PDB entry 7DCO | electron microscopy, 2.50 A resolution | chains A and F of the 56 polymer chains in the assembly

== Chain A ==
Protein: PRP8 isoform 1
Organism: Saccharomyces cerevisiae
Reference sequence: A0A6A5PW68 (A0A6A5PW68_YEASX); residue numbers follow UniProt; this construct covers 1-2413
Amino-acid sequence (2413 residues; each row starts with the number of its first residue):
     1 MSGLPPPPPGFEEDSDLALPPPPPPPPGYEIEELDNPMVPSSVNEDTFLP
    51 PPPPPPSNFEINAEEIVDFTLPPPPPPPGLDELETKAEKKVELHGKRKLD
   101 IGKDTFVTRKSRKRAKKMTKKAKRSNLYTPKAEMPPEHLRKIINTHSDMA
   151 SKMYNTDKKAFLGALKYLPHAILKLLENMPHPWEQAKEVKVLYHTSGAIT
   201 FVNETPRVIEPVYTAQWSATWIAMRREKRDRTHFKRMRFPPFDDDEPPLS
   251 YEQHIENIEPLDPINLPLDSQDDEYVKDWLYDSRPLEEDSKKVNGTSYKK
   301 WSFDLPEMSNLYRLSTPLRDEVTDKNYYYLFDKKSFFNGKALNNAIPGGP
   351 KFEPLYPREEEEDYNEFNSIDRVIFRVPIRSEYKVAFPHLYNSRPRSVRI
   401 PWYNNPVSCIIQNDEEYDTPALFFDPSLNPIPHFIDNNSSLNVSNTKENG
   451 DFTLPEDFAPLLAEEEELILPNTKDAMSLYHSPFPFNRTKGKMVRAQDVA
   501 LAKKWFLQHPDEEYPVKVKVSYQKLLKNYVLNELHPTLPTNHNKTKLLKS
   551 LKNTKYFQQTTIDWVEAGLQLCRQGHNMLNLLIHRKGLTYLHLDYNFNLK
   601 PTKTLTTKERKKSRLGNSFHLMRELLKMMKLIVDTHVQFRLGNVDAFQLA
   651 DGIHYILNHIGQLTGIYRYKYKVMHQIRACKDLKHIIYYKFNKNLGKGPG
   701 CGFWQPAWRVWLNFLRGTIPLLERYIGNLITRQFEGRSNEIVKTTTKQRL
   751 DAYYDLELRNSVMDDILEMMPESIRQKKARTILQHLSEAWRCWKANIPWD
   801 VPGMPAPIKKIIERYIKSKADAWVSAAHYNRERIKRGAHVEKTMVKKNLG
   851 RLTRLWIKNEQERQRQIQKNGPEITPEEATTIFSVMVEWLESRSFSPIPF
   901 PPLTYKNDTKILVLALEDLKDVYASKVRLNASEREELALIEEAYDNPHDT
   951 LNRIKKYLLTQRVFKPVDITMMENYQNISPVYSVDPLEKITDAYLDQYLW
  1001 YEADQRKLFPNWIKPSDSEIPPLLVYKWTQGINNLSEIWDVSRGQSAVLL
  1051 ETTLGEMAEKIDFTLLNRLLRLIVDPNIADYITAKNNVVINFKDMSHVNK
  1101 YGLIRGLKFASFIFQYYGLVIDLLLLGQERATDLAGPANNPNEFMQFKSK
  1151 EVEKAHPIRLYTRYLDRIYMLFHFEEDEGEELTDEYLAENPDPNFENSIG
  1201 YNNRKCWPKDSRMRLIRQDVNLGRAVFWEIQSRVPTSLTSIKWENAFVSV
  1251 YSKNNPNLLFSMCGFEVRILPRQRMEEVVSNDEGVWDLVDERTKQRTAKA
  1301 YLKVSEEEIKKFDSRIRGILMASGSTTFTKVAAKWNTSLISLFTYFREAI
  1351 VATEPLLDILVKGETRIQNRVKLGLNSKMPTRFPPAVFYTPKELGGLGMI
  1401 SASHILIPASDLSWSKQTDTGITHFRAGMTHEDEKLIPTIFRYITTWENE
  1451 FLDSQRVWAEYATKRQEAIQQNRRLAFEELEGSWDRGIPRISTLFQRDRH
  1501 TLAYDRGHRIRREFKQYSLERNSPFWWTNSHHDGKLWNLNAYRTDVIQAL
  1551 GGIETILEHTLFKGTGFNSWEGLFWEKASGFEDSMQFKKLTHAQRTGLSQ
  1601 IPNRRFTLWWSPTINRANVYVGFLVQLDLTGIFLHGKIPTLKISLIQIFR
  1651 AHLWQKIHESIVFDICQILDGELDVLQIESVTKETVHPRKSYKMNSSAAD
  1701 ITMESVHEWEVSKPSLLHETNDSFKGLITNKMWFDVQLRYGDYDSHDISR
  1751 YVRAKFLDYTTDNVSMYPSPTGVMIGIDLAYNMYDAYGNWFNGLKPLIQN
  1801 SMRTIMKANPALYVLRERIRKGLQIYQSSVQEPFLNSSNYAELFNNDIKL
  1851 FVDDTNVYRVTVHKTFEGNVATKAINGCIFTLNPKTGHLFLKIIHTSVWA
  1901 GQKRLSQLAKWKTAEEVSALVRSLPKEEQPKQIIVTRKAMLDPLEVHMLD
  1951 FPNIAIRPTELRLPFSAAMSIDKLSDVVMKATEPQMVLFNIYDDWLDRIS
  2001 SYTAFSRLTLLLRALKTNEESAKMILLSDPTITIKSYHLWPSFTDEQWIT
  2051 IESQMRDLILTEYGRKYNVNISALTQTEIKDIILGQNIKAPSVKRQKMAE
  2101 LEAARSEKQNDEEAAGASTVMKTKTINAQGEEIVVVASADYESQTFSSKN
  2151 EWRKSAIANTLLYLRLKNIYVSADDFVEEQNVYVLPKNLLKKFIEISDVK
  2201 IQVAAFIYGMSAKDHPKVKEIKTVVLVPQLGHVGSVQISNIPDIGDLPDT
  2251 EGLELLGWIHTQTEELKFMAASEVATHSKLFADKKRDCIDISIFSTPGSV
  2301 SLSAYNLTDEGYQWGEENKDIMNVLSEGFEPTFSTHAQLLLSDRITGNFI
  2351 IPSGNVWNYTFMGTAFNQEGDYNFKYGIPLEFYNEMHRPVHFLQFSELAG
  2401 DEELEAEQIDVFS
Disordered / not traced: 1-126, 432-450, 2086-2148
Ligand contacts: inositol hexakisphosphate (IHP): Arg236, Lys517, Tyr655, His659, Lys681, Lys684, His685, Tyr688, Tyr689, Asn692, Lys697, Gly698

== Chain F ==
Molecule: U6 snRNA
Organism: Saccharomyces cerevisiae
Sequence (112 nucleotides; each row starts with the number of its first residue):
     1 GUUCGCGAAGUAACCCUUCGUGGACAUUUGGUCAAUUUGAAACAAUACAG
    51 AGAUGAUCAGCAGUUCCCCUGCAUAAGGAUGAACCGUUUUACAAAGAGAU
   101 UUAUUUCGUUUU
Disordered / not traced: 104-112
Ion coordination: Mg2+ site 1: A59, G60; Mg2+ site 2: C61, G77; Mg2+ site 3 near G81 (its only coordinating residue here)

== Interface between chain A and chain F ==
Pairs across the interface - 55 pairs, chain A then chain F:
  Ser151(A) - A35(F)  sugar contact
  Lys152(A) - U36(F)  phosphate contact
  Met153(A) - A35(F)  phosphate contact
  Thr156(A) - C33(F)  base contact
  Lys555(A) - G31(F)  salt bridge to the phosphate
  Lys586(A) - G71(F)  salt bridge to the phosphate
  Thr606(A) - A44(F)  hydrogen bond to the phosphate
  Lys608(A) - A44(F)  phosphate contact
  Glu609(A) - C43(F)  hydrogen bond to the sugar
  Glu609(A) - A44(F)  sugar contact
  Lys611(A) - U70(F)  sugar contact
  Lys611(A) - G78(F)  hydrogen bond to the phosphate
  Lys611(A) - A79(F)  salt bridge to the phosphate
  Lys612(A) - C69(F)  hydrogen bond to the phosphate
  Arg614(A) - U70(F)  phosphate contact
  Arg614(A) - G71(F)  phosphate contact
  Leu615(A) - G71(F)  phosphate contact
  Gly616(A) - G71(F)  phosphate contact
  Gly616(A) - C72(F)  phosphate contact
  Asn617(A) - C72(F)  hydrogen bond to the phosphate
  Ser618(A) - C72(F)  hydrogen bond to the phosphate
  Tyr725(A) - C72(F)  stacking on the base
  Asn728(A) - C72(F)  hydrogen bond to the sugar
  Leu729(A) - C72(F)  phosphate contact
  Arg732(A) - G71(F)  salt bridge to the phosphate
  Arg732(A) - A73(F)  salt bridge to the phosphate
  Arg737(A) - C69(F)  salt bridge to the phosphate
  Arg737(A) - U70(F)  salt bridge to the phosphate
  Arg737(A) - G71(F)  hydrogen bond to the base
  Asn739(A) - C68(F)  phosphate contact
  Ile741(A) - U74(F)  phosphate contact
  Val742(A) - U74(F)  sugar contact
  Lys743(A) - A62(F)  salt bridge to the phosphate
  Lys743(A) - G63(F)  salt bridge to the phosphate
  Lys743(A) - A75(F)  phosphate contact
  Thr744(A) - U74(F)  phosphate contact
  Thr744(A) - A75(F)  hydrogen bond to the phosphate
  Thr746(A) - A76(F)  hydrogen bond to the phosphate
  Gln748(A) - C61(F)  hydrogen bond to the sugar
  Gln748(A) - A62(F)  hydrogen bond to the phosphate
  Gln748(A) - A76(F)  phosphate contact
  Gln748(A) - G77(F)  phosphate contact
  Arg749(A) - C61(F)  sugar contact
  Arg749(A) - A62(F)  salt bridge to the phosphate
  Arg749(A) - A75(F)  salt bridge to the phosphate
  Arg749(A) - A76(F)  salt bridge to the phosphate
  Ala752(A) - C61(F)  sugar contact
  Ala752(A) - A62(F)  sugar contact
  Tyr753(A) - A62(F)  phosphate contact
  Tyr753(A) - G63(F)  hydrogen bond to the phosphate
  Leu756(A) - A62(F)  sugar contact
  Leu756(A) - G63(F)  sugar contact
  Thr1591(A) - U57(F)  sugar contact
  His1592(A) - U57(F)  hydrogen bond to the sugar
  His1592(A) - C58(F)  sugar contact
Other interface residues (no listed pair), chain A (37 interface residues in all): Tyr590, Arg724, Glu772
Other interface residues (no listed pair), chain F (25 interface residues in all): A45, A91

== In short ==
37 residues of chain A and 25 residues of chain F are in contact, with 14 hydrogen bonds, 12 salt bridges and
1 aromatic stacking contact. Polar contacts include Arg737(A)-G71(F), Glu609(A)-C43(F) and Asn728(A)-C72(F).
Bound to chain A: inositol hexakisphosphate.
Chain A is PRP8 isoform 1 and chain F is U6 snRNA, both from Saccharomyces cerevisiae; the structure, Cryo-EM
structure of the activated spliceosome (Bact complex) at an atomic resolution of 2.5 angstrom, was determined
by electron microscopy together with 7DCP, 7DCQ, 7DCR and 7DD3 from the same study.
